PDB entry 2QOG | X-ray diffraction, 2.28 A resolution | chains B and D of the 4 polymer chains in the assembly

[Chain B]
Name: Phospholipase A2 CB1
Organism: Crotalus durissus terrificus
Notes: EC 3.1.1.4
Reference sequence: P62022 (PA2B_CRODU); the construct has insertions or renumbered stretches relative to UniProt, so the offset changes along the chain: 1-14 = UniProt 17-30; 16-56 = UniProt 31-71; 67-84 = UniProt 74-91; 86-122 = UniProt 92-128; 1 more segments
Chain sequence (122 residues; numbered 1 to 133; 11 numbers in that range are skipped by the numbering (no residue carries them; nothing is unmodelled there); the number before each row is that of its first residue):
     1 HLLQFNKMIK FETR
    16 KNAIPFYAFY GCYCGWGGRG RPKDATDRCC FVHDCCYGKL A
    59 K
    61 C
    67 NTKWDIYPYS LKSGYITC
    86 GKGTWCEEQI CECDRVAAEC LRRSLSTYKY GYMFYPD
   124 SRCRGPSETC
Cystine bridges: C27-C126, C29-C45, C44-C105, C50-C133, C51-C98, C61-C91, C84-C96
Bound ions: Ca2+: Y28, G30, G32, D49

[Chain D]
Name: Phospholipase A2 CB2
Organism: Crotalus durissus terrificus
Notes: EC 3.1.1.4
Reference sequence: P24027 (PA2C_CRODU); the construct has insertions or renumbered stretches relative to UniProt, so the offset changes along the chain: 1-14 = UniProt 17-30; 16-56 = UniProt 31-71; 67-84 = UniProt 74-91; 86-122 = UniProt 92-128; 1 more segments
Chain sequence (122 residues; each row starts with the number of its first residue; note: 11 numbers in that range are skipped by the numbering (no residue carries them; nothing is unmodelled there)):
     1 SLLQFNKMIK FETR
    16 KNAVPFYAFY GCYCGWGGQG RPKDATDRCC FVHDCCYGKL A
    59 K
    61 C
    67 NTKWDIYRYS LKSGYITC
    86 GKGTWCKEQI CECDRVAAEC LRRSLSTYKN EYMFYPD
   124 SRCREPSETC
Cystine bridges: C27-C126, C29-C45, C44-C105, C50-C133, C51-C98, C61-C91, C84-C96

[Chain B / chain D interface]
Residue-residue contacts (27; chain B residue first):
  H1(B) with F24(D)
  L3(B) with F24(D), hydrophobic; F119(D), hydrophobic
  Q4(B) with G30(D), hydrogen bond (side chain-backbone); W31(D)
  K7(B) with C27(D); W31(D), hydrogen bond (side chain-backbone); G32(D); D122(D)
  K10(B) with R127(D)
  F11(B) with Q34(D)
  I72(B) with L2(D), hydrophobic; V19(D), hydrophobic; A23(D), hydrophobic
  Y73(B) with W31(D)
  P74(B) with W31(D), hydrophobic
  Y75(B) with W31(D); G32(D), hydrogen bond (backbone-backbone)
  L77(B) with G32(D)
  K78(B) with S130(D); E131(D), hydrogen bond (side chain-backbone)
  K87(B) with N67(D); W70(D)
  G88(B) with S1(D)
  T89(B) with S1(D)
  E92(B) with S1(D), hydrogen bond (side chain-backbone); L2(D)
Interface residues without a listed pair, chain B (17 interface residues in all): N17
Interface residues without a listed pair, chain D (20 interface residues in all): G33, T68, T132

[Summary]
The interface between chain B and chain D involves 17 residues on one side and 20 on the other, with 5
hydrogen bonds. Among the polar pairs are Q4(B)-G30(D), K7(B)-W31(D) and K78(B)-E131(D). Y28(B), G30(B),
G32(B) and D49(B) form the Ca2+ site.
Chain B is Phospholipase A2 CB1 and chain D is Phospholipase A2 CB2, both from Crotalus durissus terrificus;
the structure, Crotoxin B, the basic PLA2 from Crotalus durissus terrificus, was determined by X-ray
diffraction.
